Entry 3A6P (X-ray diffraction, 2.92 A resolution); this record covers chains A and D of the 5 polymer chains in the assembly.

# Chain A
Name: Exportin-5
From: Homo sapiens
Reference sequence: Q9HAV4 (XPO5_HUMAN); residues 1-1204 here = UniProt positions 1-1204
Sequence (1204 residues; row label = number of the first residue in the row):
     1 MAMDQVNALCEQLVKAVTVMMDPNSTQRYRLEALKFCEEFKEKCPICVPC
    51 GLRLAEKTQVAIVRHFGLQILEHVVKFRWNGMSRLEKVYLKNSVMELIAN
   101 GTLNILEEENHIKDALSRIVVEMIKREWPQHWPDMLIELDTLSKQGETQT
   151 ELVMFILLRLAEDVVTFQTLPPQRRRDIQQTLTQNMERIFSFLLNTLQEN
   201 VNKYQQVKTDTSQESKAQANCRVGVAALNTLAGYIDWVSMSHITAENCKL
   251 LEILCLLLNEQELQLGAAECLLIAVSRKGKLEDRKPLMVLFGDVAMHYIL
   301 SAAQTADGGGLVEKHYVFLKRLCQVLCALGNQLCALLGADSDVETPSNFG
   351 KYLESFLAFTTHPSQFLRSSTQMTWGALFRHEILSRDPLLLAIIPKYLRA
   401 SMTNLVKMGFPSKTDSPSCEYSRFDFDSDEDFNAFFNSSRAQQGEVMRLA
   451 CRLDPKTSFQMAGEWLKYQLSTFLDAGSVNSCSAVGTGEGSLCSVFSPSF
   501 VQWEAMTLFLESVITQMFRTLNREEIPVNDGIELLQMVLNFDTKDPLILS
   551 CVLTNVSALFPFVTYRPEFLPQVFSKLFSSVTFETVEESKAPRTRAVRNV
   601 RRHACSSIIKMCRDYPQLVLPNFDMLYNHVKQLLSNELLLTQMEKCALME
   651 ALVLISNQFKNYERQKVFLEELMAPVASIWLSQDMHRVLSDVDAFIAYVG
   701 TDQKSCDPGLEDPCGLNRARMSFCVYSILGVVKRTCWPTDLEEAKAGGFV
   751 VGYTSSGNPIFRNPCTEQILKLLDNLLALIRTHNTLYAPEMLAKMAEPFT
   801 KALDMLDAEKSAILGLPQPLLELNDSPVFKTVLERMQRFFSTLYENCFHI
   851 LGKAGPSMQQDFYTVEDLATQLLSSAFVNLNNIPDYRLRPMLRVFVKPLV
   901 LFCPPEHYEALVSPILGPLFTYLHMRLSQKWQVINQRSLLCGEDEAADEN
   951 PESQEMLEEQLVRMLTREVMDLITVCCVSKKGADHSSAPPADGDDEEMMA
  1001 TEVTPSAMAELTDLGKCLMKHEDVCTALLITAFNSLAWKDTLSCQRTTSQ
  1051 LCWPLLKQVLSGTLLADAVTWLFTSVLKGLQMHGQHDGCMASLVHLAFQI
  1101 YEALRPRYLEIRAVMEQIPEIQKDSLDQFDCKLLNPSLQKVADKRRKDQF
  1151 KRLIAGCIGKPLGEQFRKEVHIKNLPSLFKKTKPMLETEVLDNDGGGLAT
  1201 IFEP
Unresolved in the structure: 1, 474-490, 705-706, 938-951, 980-1009, 1137-1204
Disulfides: Cys1044-Cys1089
Swiss-Prot annotation at these positions:
  - region: Thr641, Gln642 (Pre-miRNA binding)
  - site (Pre-miRNA binding): Ala441, Arg448, Arg718, Gln1045
  - modified residue: Ala2 (N-acetylalanine), Lys396 (N6-acetyllysine), Ser826 (Phosphoserine)
  - natural variant: Val552 (V552I: Found in a patient with nephrotic syndrome; uncertain significance)
Reported in the primary citation:
  - binding site for pre-microRNA (chain D): Arg602
  - binding site for pre-microRNA: Arg602

# Chain D
Molecule: pre-microRNA
Sequence (24 nucleotides; each row starts with the number of its first residue):
     1 GGUAAACAUCCUCGACUGGAAGCU
Unresolved in the structure: 12-13

# Interface between chain A and chain D
Pairs across the interface (16; chain A residue first):
  Met373(A) - A8(D)  sugar contact
  Arg380(A) - U9(D)  sugar contact
  Glu445(A) - A8(D)  sugar contact
  Arg602(A) - G1(D)  base contact
  Ser606(A) - G1(D)  hydrogen bond to the base
  Ile609(A) - G1(D)  sugar contact
  Lys610(A) - G1(D)  phosphate contact
  Arg613(A) - G1(D)  sugar contact
  Arg613(A) - G2(D)  salt bridge to the phosphate
  Lys733(A) - G2(D)  sugar contact
  Arg734(A) - G1(D)  hydrogen bond to the sugar
  Arg734(A) - G2(D)  salt bridge to the phosphate
  Arg893(A) - A4(D)  salt bridge to the phosphate
  Asp1087(A) - U17(D)  hydrogen bond to the sugar
  Ala1091(A) - C16(D)  sugar contact
  Ala1091(A) - U17(D)  sugar contact
Interface residues without a listed pair, chain A (16 interface residues in all): Glu650, His849, Met964
Interface residues without a listed pair, chain D (9 interface residues in all): U3, A5

# In short
16 residues of chain A and 9 residues of chain D are in contact, with 3 hydrogen bonds and 3 salt bridges.
Polar contacts include Ser606(A)-G1(D), Arg734(A)-G1(D) and Asp1087(A)-U17(D). The paper reports a binding
site for pre-microRNA (chain D) at Arg602(A); a binding site for pre-microRNA at Arg602(A).
Here chain A is Exportin-5 (Homo sapiens) and chain D is pre-microRNA. Entry 3A6P (Crystal structure of
Exportin-5:RanGTP:pre-miRNA complex) was determined by X-ray diffraction.
